PDB entry 9N8P | electron microscopy, 9.00 A resolution (very low resolution: no residue pairs are listed; an interface is given only as per-side residue counts) | chains I and K of the 12 polymer chains in the assembly

Chain I (and K):
Protein: Hemagglutinin
From: Influenza A virus (A/Puerto Rico/8/1934(H1N1))
Notes: chain K of this document is another copy of the same molecule, construct and numbering; everything in this record applies to it too
UniProtKB: P03452 (HEMA_I34A1); the construct lacks a stretch of the UniProt sequence and is renumbered around it, so the offset changes along the chain: 4-42 = UniProt 17-55; 44-49 = UniProt 56-61; 50-325 = UniProt 63-338
Chain sequence (327 residues; each row starts with the number of its first residue; note: 1 number in that range is skipped by the numbering (no residue carries it; nothing is unmodelled there)):
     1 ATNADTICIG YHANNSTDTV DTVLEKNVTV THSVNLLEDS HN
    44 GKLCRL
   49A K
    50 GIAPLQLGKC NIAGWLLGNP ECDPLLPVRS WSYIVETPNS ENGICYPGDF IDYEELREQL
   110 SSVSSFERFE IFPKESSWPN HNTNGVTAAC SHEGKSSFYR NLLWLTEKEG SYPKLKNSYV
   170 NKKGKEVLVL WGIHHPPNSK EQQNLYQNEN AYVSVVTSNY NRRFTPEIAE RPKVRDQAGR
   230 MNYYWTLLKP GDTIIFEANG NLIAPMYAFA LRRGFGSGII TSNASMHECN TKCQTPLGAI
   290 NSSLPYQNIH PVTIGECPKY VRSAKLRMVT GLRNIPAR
Unresolved in the structure: 1-4
Construct notes: expression tag (1-3, 326-327); conflict Arg-261 (Ser274 in P03452)
Swiss-Prot annotation at these positions:
  - glycosylation (N-linked (GlcNAc...) asparagine): Asn-14, Asn-15, Asn-27, Asn-272, Asn-290
Disulfide bonds: Cys-47/Cys-278, Cys-59/Cys-71, Cys-94/Cys-139, Cys-282/Cys-306

Chain I / chain K interface:
At this resolution (9 A) residue pairs are not listed: 9 residues of chain I and 13 of chain K lie at the interface.

In short:
Chain I and chain K form an interface of 9 and 13 residues respectively.
Both chains are Hemagglutinin (Influenza A virus (A/Puerto Rico/8/1934(H1N1))). Entry 9N8P (Subtomogram
average of dimers of influenza HA trimers) was determined by electron microscopy.
